8V9J - chains A and P of the 59 polymer chains in the assembly; structure by electron microscopy, 3.10 A resolution.

# Chain A
Molecule: 23S Ribosomal RNA
Source organism: Mycolicibacterium smegmatis MC2 155
Sequence (3164 nucleotides; numbered -2 to 3161; the number before each row is that of its first residue; numbers below 1 keep their minus sign (U-2 is residue -2)):
    -2 UUGUAAGUGU UUAAGGGCGC AUGGUGGAUG CCUUGGCACU GGGAGCCGAU GAAGGACGUA
    58 GGAGGCUGCG AUAAGCCUCG GGGAGCUGUC AACCGAGCGU UGAUCCGAGG AUGUCCGAAU
   118 GGGGAAACCC GGCACGAGUG AUGUCGUGUC ACCAGGCGCU GAAUAUAUAG GCGUCUGGGG
   178 GGAACGCGGG GAAGUGAAAC AUCUCAGUAC CCGUAGGAAG AGAAAACAAA AUGUGAUUCC
   238 GUGAGUAGUG GCGAGCGAAA GCGGAGGAUG GCUAAACCGU AUGCAUGUGA UACCGGGUAG
   298 GGGUUGUGUG UGCGGGGUUG UGGGACCUAU CUUUCCGGCU CUACCUGGCU GGAGGGCAGU
   358 GAGAAAAUGU UGUGGUUAGC GGAAAUGGCU UGGGAUGGCC UGCCGUAGAC GGUGAGAGCC
   418 CGGUACGUGA AAACCCGACG UCUGUCUUGA UGGUGUUCCC GAGUAGCAGC GGGCCCGUGG
   478 AAUCUGCUGU GAAUCUGCCG GGACCACCCG GUAAGCCUGA AUACUUCCCA GUGACCGAUA
   538 GCGGAUUAGU ACCGUGAGGG AAUGGUGAAA AGUACCCCGG GAGGGGAGUG AAAGAGUACC
   598 UGAAACCGUG CGCUUACAAU CCGUCAGAGC CCUCGACGUG UCGUGGGGUG AUGGCGUGCC
   658 UUUUGAAGAA UGAGCCUGCG AGUCAGGGAC AUGUCGCGAG GUUAACCCGG GUGGGGUAGC
   718 CGCAGCGAAA GCGAGUCUGA AUAGGGCGUA UCCACACAAG AGUGUGUGGU GUAGUGGUGU
   778 GUUCUGGACC CGAAGCGGAG UGAUCUACCC AUGGCCAGGG UGAAGCGCGG GUAAGACCGC
   838 GUGGAGGCCC GAACCCACUU AGGUUGAAGA CUGAGGGGAU GAGCUGUGGG UAGGGGUGAA
   898 AGGCCAAUCA AACUCCGUGA UAGCUGGUUC UCCCCGAAAU GCAUUUAGGU GCAGCGUCGC
   958 AUGUUUCUUG CCGGAGGUAG AGCUACUGGA UGGCCGAUGG GCCCCACAGG GUUACUGACG
  1018 UCAGCCAAAC UCCGAAUGCC GGUAAGUCCA AGAGUGCGGC AGUGGGACGG CGGGGGAUAA
  1078 GCUCCGUGCG UCGAGAGGGA AACAGCCCAG AUCGCCGGCU AAGGCCCCUA AGCGUGUGCU
  1138 AAGUGGAAAA GGAUGUGCAG UCGCGAAGAC AACCAGGAGG UUGGCUUAGA AGCAGCCACC
  1198 CUUGAAAGAG UGCGUAAUAG CUCACUGGUC AAGUGAUUGU GCGCCGAUAA UGUAGCGGGG
  1258 CUCAAGCACA CCGCCGAAGC CGCGGCAGCC AACGUGUUGG CUGGGUAGGG GAGCGUCCUG
  1318 CAUCCGGUGA AGCCGCCGAG UGAUCGAGUG GUGGAGGGUG UGGGAGUGAG AAUGCAGGCA
  1378 UGAGUAGCGA UUAGGCAAGU GAGAACCUUG CCCGCCGAAA GACCAAGGGU UCCUGGGCCA
  1438 GGCCAGUCCG CCCAGGGUGA GUCGGGACCU AAGGCGAGGC CGACAGGCGU AGUCGAUGGA
  1498 CAACGGGUUG AUAUUCCCGU ACCCGUGUAU GUGCGUCCAU GAUGAAUCAG CGGUACUAAC
  1558 CAUCCAAAAC CACCGUGACC GCACCUUUCG GGGUGUGGCG UUGGUGGGGC UGCAUGGGAC
  1618 CUUCGUUGGU AGUAGUCAAG CGAUGGGGUG ACGCAGGAAG GUAGCCGUAC CGGUCAGUGG
  1678 UAAUACCGGG GUAAGCCUGU AGGGAGUCAG AUAGGUAAAU CCGUCUGGCA UAUAUCCUGA
  1738 GAGGUGAUGC AUAGCCGAGU GAGGCGAAUU CGGUGAUCCU AUGCUGCCGA GAAAAGCCUC
  1798 UAGCGAGGAC AUACACGGCC CGUACCCCAA ACCAACACAG GUGGUCAGGU AGAGAAUACU
  1858 AAGGCGUACG AGUGAACUAU GGUUAAGGAA CUCGGCAAAA UGCCCCCGUA ACUUCGGGAG
  1918 AAGGGGGACC CACAUGGCGU GUAAGCCUUU ACGGCCCAAG CGUGAGUGGG UGGCACAAAC
  1978 CAGUGAGAAG CGACUGUUUA CUAAAAACAC AGGUCCGUGC GAAGUCGCAA GACGAUGUAU
  2038 ACGGACUGAC GCCUGCCCGG UGCUGGAAGG UUAAGAGGAC CCGUUAACUC CCUUUGGGGG
  2098 UGAAGCGGAG AAUUUAAGCC CCAGUAAACG GCGGUGGUAA CUAUAACCAU CCUAAGGUAG
  2158 CGAAAUUCCU UGUCGGGUAA GUUCCGACCU GCACGAAUGG CGUAACGACU UCUCAACUGU
  2218 CUCAACCAUA GACUCGGCGA AAUUGCACUA CGAGUAAAGA UGCUCGUUAC GCGCGGCAGG
  2278 ACGAAAAGAC CCCGGGACCU UCACUACAAC UUGGUAUUGG UGCUCGAUAC GGUUUGUGUA
  2338 GGAUAGGUGG GAGACUGUGA AGCUCACACG CCAGUGUGGG UGGAGUCGUU GUUGAAAUAC
  2398 CACUCUGAUC GUAUUGGGCC UCUAACCUCG GACCGUAUAU CCGGUUCAGG GACAGUGCCU
  2458 GGUGGGUAGU UUAACUGGGG CGGUUGCCUC CUAAAAUGUA ACGGAGGCGC CCAAAGGUUC
  2518 CCUCAACCUG GACGGCAAUC AGGUGUUGAG UGUAAGUGCA CAAGGGAGCU UGACUGCGAG
  2578 ACGGACAUGU CGAGCAGGGA CGAAAGUCGG GACUAGUGAU CCGGCACCUC UGAGUGGAAG
  2638 GGGUGUCGCU CAACGGAUAA AAGGUACCCC GGGGAUAACA GGCUGAUCUU CCCCAAGAGU
  2698 CCAUAUCGAC GGGAUGGUUU GGCACCUCGA UGUCGGCUCG UCGCAUCCUG GGGCUGGAGC
  2758 AGGUCCCAAG GGUUGGGCUG UUCGCCCAUU AAAGCGGCAC GCGAGCUGGG UUUAGAACGU
  2818 CGUGAGACAG UUCGGUCUCU AUCCGCCGCG CGCGUCAGAA GCUUGAGGAA ACCUGUCCCU
  2878 AGUACGAGAG GACCGGGACG GACGAACCUC UGGUAUACCA GUUGUCCCAC CAGGGGCACG
  2938 GCUGGAUAGC CACGUUCGGA CAGGAUAACC GCUGAAAGCA UCUAAGCGGG AAACCUCUUC
  2998 CAAGACCAGG CUUCUCACCC UCUAGGAGGG AUAAGGCCCC CCGCAGACCA CGGGAUUGAU
  3058 AGACCAGACC UGGAAGCCUA GUAAUAGGUG CAGGGAACUG GCACUAACCG GCCGAAAACU
  3118 UACAACACCC CAUAAUCGUU GUAAGAAGAA AACAUUGACG CACC
Not modelled in the structure: -2 to 1, 1563-1608, 3121-3161

# Chain P
Protein: 50S ribosomal protein L17
Source organism: Mycolicibacterium smegmatis MC2 155
Reference sequence: A0QSL9 (RL17_MYCS2); numbering as in UniProt (aligned over 1-199)
Sequence (199 residues; numbered 1 to 199; the number before each row is that of its first residue):
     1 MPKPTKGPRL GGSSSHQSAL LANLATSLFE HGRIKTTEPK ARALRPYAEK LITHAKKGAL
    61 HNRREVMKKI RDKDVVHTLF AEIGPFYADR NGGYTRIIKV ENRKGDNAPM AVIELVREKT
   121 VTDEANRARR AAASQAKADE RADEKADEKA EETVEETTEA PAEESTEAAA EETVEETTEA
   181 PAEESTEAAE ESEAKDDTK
Not modelled in the structure: 1, 120-199

# How chain A and chain P interact
Contacting residue pairs - 114 pairs, chain A then chain P:
  A1390(A) with His16(P), hydrogen bond to the base
  G1391(A) with His16(P), hydrogen bond to the sugar; Asn23(P), base contact
  G1392(A) with Leu24(P), sugar contact
  C1393(A) with Ser27(P), sugar contact; His31(P), sugar contact; Ile34(P), phosphate contact; Lys35(P), phosphate contact; Thr36(P), hydrogen bond to the phosphate
  A1394(A) with His31(P), sugar contact; Ile34(P), phosphate contact; Lys35(P), hydrogen bond to the phosphate
  A1402(A) with Arg103(P), hydrogen bond to the sugar; Lys104(P), phosphate contact; Gly105(P), hydrogen bond to the phosphate; Asp106(P), base contact
  C1409(A) with Asn23(P), hydrogen bond to the sugar
  C1410(A) with Ala19(P), sugar contact; Asn23(P), sugar contact; Arg71(P), salt bridge to the phosphate
  A1442(A) with Lys104(P), hydrogen bond to the sugar
  G1674(A) with Arg63(P), hydrogen bond to the sugar; Lys73(P), salt bridge to the phosphate; Asp74(P), base contact; His77(P), stacking on the base
  U1675(A) with Leu60(P), base contact; Arg63(P), sugar contact; Arg64(P), hydrogen bond to the base; Met67(P), base contact; Lys73(P), hydrogen bond to the base
  G1676(A) with Leu60(P), sugar contact; Arg64(P), hydrogen bond to the base
  G1867(A) with Asp106(P), hydrogen bond to the sugar
  A1868(A) with Thr37(P), phosphate contact; Arg103(P), sugar contact; Asp106(P), sugar contact; Ala108(P), sugar contact; Pro109(P), sugar contact
  G1869(A) with Thr37(P), phosphate contact; Pro39(P), phosphate contact; Lys40(P), salt bridge to the phosphate
  U1870(A) with Pro8(P), base contact
  G1871(A) with Lys6(P), sugar contact; Gly7(P), sugar contact
  A2225(A) with Arg9(P), salt bridge to the phosphate
  U2226(A) with Pro8(P), phosphate contact; Arg9(P), hydrogen bond to the phosphate; Gly12(P), phosphate contact
  C2232(A) with Asn107(P), sugar contact
  G2233(A) with Asp106(P), base contact; Asn107(P), sugar contact
  U2913(A) with Arg9(P), sugar contact; Ser14(P), hydrogen bond to the sugar
  A2914(A) with Pro2(P), base contact; Lys3(P), base contact; Pro4(P), base contact; Thr5(P), hydrogen bond to the base; Arg9(P), salt bridge to the phosphate; Ser14(P), phosphate contact; Gln17(P), base contact; Leu21(P), base contact
  C2925(A) with Lys73(P), sugar contact
  A2926(A) with Lys73(P), salt bridge to the phosphate
  A2929(A) with Arg64(P), base contact
  G2930(A) with Arg64(P), sugar contact
  G2931(A) with Lys68(P), sugar contact
  G2932(A) with Lys68(P), sugar contact; Arg71(P), hydrogen bond to the sugar
  G2933(A) with Arg71(P), sugar contact
  C2934(A) with Ser15(P), phosphate contact
  C3037(A) with Lys99(P), phosphate contact
  C3038(A) with Arg42(P), salt bridge to the phosphate; Lys99(P), salt bridge to the phosphate
  C3041(A) with Lys6(P), salt bridge to the phosphate
  A3042(A) with Lys6(P), base contact
  G3043(A) with Lys6(P), hydrogen bond to the base
  A3058(A) with Arg45(P), base contact
  G3059(A) with Lys3(P), salt bridge to the phosphate; Arg45(P), sugar contact; Pro46(P), sugar contact; Gly93(P), base contact
  A3060(A) with Pro2(P), phosphate contact; Glu49(P), hydrogen bond to the sugar; Lys50(P), salt bridge to the phosphate; Asn91(P), base contact; Gly92(P), sugar contact; Gly93(P), sugar contact
  C3061(A) with Lys50(P), salt bridge to the phosphate; Thr53(P), hydrogen bond to the phosphate; Gly92(P), sugar contact
  C3062(A) with Lys57(P), salt bridge to the phosphate
  A3071(A) with His61(P), hydrogen bond to the base
  A3072(A) with Arg64(P), hydrogen bond to the phosphate
  G3073(A) with Arg64(P), salt bridge to the phosphate
  G3090(A) with His61(P), hydrogen bond to the phosphate
  G3091(A) with His61(P), salt bridge to the phosphate; Glu65(P), sugar contact
  G3092(A) with His54(P), salt bridge to the phosphate
  A3093(A) with Pro2(P), phosphate contact; Lys3(P), sugar contact; Pro4(P), base contact; Lys50(P), salt bridge to the phosphate
  A3094(A) with Pro4(P), base contact
  C3101(A) with Arg90(P), hydrogen bond to the sugar; Asn91(P), sugar contact; Gly92(P), hydrogen bond to the sugar; Gly93(P), hydrogen bond to the base
  U3102(A) with Arg45(P), hydrogen bond to the base; Arg90(P), salt bridge to the phosphate; Gly93(P), sugar contact; Thr95(P), hydrogen bond to the sugar; Arg96(P), sugar contact; Glu118(P), phosphate contact
  A3103(A) with Arg96(P), salt bridge to the phosphate
Interface residues without a listed pair, chain A (58 interface residues in all): G1400, A1401, G1411, A1673, A2227, G3040
Interface residues without a listed pair, chain P (66 interface residues in all): Leu10, Ser13, Leu20, Arg33, Tyr47, Tyr94, Val116

# In short
58 residues of chain A face 66 of chain P across their interface, with 28 hydrogen bonds, 19 salt bridges and
1 aromatic stacking contact. Among the polar pairs are A1390(A)-His16(P), U1675(A)-Arg64(P) and
U1675(A)-Lys73(P).
Here chain A is 23S Ribosomal RNA and chain P is 50S ribosomal protein L17, both from Mycolicibacterium
smegmatis MC2 155. Entry 8V9J (Cryo-EM structure of the Mycobacterium smegmatis 70S ribosome in complex with
hibernation factor Msmeg1130 (Balon) (Structure ...) was determined by electron microscopy together with 8V9K
and 8V9L from the same study.
